7TKH - chains G and I of the 27 polymer chains in the assembly; structure by electron microscopy, 4.40 A resolution (low resolution: residue-level contacts below are approximate; hydrogen-bond / salt-bridge calls are withheld).

Chain G:
Name: ATP synthase subunit gamma
Organism: Saccharomyces cerevisiae
Reference sequence: P38077 (ATPG_YEAST); residues 1-278 here correspond to UniProt positions 34-311 (UniProt number = residue number + 33)
Chain sequence (278 residues; numbered 1 to 278; the number before each row is that of its first residue):
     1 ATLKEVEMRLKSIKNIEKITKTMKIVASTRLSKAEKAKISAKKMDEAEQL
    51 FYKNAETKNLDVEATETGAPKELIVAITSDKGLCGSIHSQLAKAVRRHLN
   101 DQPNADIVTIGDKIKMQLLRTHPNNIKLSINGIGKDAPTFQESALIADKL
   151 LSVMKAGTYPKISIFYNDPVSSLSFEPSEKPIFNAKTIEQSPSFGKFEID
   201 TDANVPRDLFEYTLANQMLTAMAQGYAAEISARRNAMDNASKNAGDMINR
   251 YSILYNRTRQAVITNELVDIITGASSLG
Unresolved in the structure: 60-70, 277-278

Chain I:
Name: ATP synthase subunit epsilon
Organism: Saccharomyces cerevisiae
Reference sequence: P21306 (ATP5E_YEAST); residues 1-61 here correspond to UniProt positions 2-62 (UniProt number = residue number + 1)
Chain sequence (61 residues; numbered 1 to 61; the number before each row is that of its first residue):
     1 SAWRKAGISYAAYLNVAAQAIRSSLKTELQTASVLNRSQTDAFYTQYKNG
    51 TAASEPTPITK
Unresolved in the structure: 1-7, 24-26, 50-52
Curated features (UniProtKB/Swiss-Prot):
  - modified residue: Thr51 (Phosphothreonine)

How chain G and chain I interact:
Residue-residue contacts (16):
  Pro123(G) with Lys48(I); Asn49(I); Ala53(I)
  Asn124(G) with Asn49(I)
  Ile126(G) with Tyr47(I); Lys48(I)
  Lys127(G) with Gln46(I); Tyr47(I)
  Leu128(G) with Thr45(I)
  Ser129(G) with Tyr44(I); Thr45(I)
  Ile130(G) with Phe43(I)
  Asn131(G) with Ala42(I); Phe43(I)
  Gly132(G) with Asp41(I); Ala42(I)
Also at the interface, not in a pair above, chain G (10 interface residues in all): Gln141
Also at the interface, not in a pair above, chain I (11 interface residues in all): Arg37

Summary:
Chain G and chain I form an interface of 10 and 11 residues respectively.
Chain G is ATP synthase subunit gamma and chain I is ATP synthase subunit epsilon, both from Saccharomyces
cerevisiae; the structure, Yeast ATP synthase State 2catalytic(b) with 10 mM ATP backbone model, was
determined by electron microscopy, deposited together with 7TJS, 7TJT, 7TJU, 7TJV, 7TJW, 7TJX and 30 further
entries.
